PDB entry 4IHX | X-ray diffraction, 2.80 A resolution | chains B and D of the 4 polymer chains in the assembly

[Chain B]
Name: DNA-binding protein fis
Source organism: Escherichia coli
Reference sequence: C9QXL3 (C9QXL3_ECOD1); numbering as in UniProt (aligned over 1-98)
Amino-acid sequence (98 residues; row label = number of the first residue in the row):
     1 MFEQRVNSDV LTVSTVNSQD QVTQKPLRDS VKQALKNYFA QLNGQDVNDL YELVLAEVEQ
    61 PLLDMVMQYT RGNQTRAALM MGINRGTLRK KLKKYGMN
Reported in the primary citation:
  - binding site for 27-bp DNA Strand A: Lys-90
  - mutagenesis - K90A: unchanged binding to F1
  - mutagenesis - K90A (10-fold): decreased binding to F27
  - mutagenesis - K90A (9-fold): decreased binding to F30
  - mutagenesis - K90A: abolished binding to non-specific DNA

[Chain D]
Molecule: 27-bp DNA Strand B
Sequence (27 nucleotides; each row starts with the number of its first residue):
     1 AAATTTGCTC AATXTTCAAA CAAATTT
Modified positions: 2PR (2-amino-9-[2-deoxyribofuranosyl]-9H-purine-5'-monophosphate) at position 14

[Chain B / chain D interface]
Contacting residue pairs - 8 pairs, chain B then chain D:
  Ile-83(B) / DC17(D)  phosphate contact
  Asn-84(B) / DC17(D)  hydrogen bond to the phosphate
  Asn-84(B) / DA18(D)  hydrogen bond to the phosphate
  Arg-85(B) / DA20(D)  base contact
  Thr-87(B) / DT16(D)  phosphate contact
  Thr-87(B) / DC17(D)  hydrogen bond to the phosphate
  Lys-90(B) / DT15(D)  sugar contact
  Lys-90(B) / DT16(D)  salt bridge to the phosphate
Interface residues without a listed pair, chain B (7 interface residues in all): Gly-82, Lys-91

[Overview]
7 residues of chain B and 5 residues of chain D are in contact, with 3 hydrogen bonds and 1 salt bridge. Polar
pairs include Asn-84(B)/DC17(D), Asn-84(B)/DA18(D) and Thr-87(B)/DC17(D). The paper reports a binding site for
27-bp DNA Strand A at Lys-90(B); K90A of chain B reduces binding to F27.
Here chain B is DNA-binding protein fis (Escherichia coli) and chain D is 27-bp DNA Strand B. Entry 4IHX
(Crystal structure of Fis bound to 27 bp 2-Aminopurine substituted DNA F28-2AP (AAATTTGTTTGA2T2TTGAGCAAATTT))
was determined by X-ray diffraction (same publication as 4IHV, 4IHW and 4IHY).
